PDB entry 9JAA | X-ray diffraction, 1.28 A resolution | chain A

# Chain A
Protein: Outer capsid protein VP4
UniProtKB: B3VSM1 (B3VSM1_9REOV); residue numbers follow UniProt; this construct covers 61-232
Sequence (176 residues; numbered 61 to 236; the number before each row is that of its first residue):
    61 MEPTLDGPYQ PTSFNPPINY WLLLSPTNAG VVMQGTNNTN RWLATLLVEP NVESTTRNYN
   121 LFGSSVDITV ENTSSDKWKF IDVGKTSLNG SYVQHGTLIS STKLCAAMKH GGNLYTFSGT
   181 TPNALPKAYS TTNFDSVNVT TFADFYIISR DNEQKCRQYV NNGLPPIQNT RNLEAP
Not modelled in the structure: 61-63
Sequence notes: conflict Met61 (Val in B3VSM1); expression tag (233-236)
Reported in the primary citation:
  - mutagenesis - H170A, R210A, E213A, R217A: abolished binding to type 1 HBGAs
  - mutagenesis - Q214A: unchanged binding to H-T1
  - mutagenesis - Q214A: unchanged binding to B-T1
  - mutagenesis - Q214A: decreased binding to A-T1-Hexa
  - specificity-determining residues: Gln214

# Overview
The paper reports that H170A, R210A and E213A, among others, abolish binding to type 1 HBGAs; the specificity
determinant Gln214; 5 substitutions were tested in all.
Chain A is Outer capsid protein VP4; the structure, P[28] rotavirus VP8*, was determined by X-ray diffraction
together with 9JAK from the same study.
